PDB entry 7T51 | X-ray diffraction, 2.50 A resolution | chain A

== Chain A ==
Protein: Molybdate-binding periplasmic protein ModA
Organism: Pseudomonas aeruginosa PA1
Chain sequence (231 residues; numbered 21 to 251; the number before each row is that of its first residue):
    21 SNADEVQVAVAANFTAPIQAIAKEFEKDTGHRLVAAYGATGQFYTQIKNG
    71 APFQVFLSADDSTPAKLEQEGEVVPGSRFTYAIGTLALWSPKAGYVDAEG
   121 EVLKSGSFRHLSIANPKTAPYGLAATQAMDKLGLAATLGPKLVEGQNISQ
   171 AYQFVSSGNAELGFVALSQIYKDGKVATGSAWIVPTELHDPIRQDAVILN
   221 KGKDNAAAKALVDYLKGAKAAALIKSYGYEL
Disordered / not traced: 21-24
Residues lining bound ligands: molybdate ion (MOO): Ala31, Ala32, Asn33, Gly58, Ala59, Thr60, Ala79, Thr138, Ala139, Pro140, Tyr141, Gly142, Asn167, Ile168
Reported in the primary citation:
  - binding site for molybdate ion: Ala31, Ala32, Asn33, Ala59, Thr60, Ala79, Ala139, Pro140, Tyr141, Asn167, Ile168
  - conformationally variable residues (domain motion): Asn33, Tyr141
  - contacts within the chain: Asn33-Tyr141 (hydrogen bond), Gly61-Thr138 (hydrogen bond), Tyr141-Gln214 (hydrogen bond), Ser188-Tyr249 (hydrogen bond)

== Overview ==
Chain A binds molybdate ion. From the paper: a binding site for molybdate ion at Ala31, Ala32 and Asn33 among
others; conformational variability at Asn33 and Tyr141.
Chain A is Molybdate-binding periplasmic protein ModA (Pseudomonas aeruginosa PA1); the structure, Crystal
structure of the molybdate-binding periplasmic protein ModA from the bacteria Pseudomonsa aeruginosa in
molybdate-bound form, was determined by X-ray diffraction together with 7T4Z, 7T50 and 7T5A from the same
study.
